Entry 3X1L (X-ray diffraction, 2.10 A resolution); this record covers chains E and J of the 10 polymer chains in the assembly.

== Chain E ==
Protein: Cmr4
Organism: Archaeoglobus fulgidus DSM 4304
UniProt: O28416 (O28416_ARCFU); residue numbers follow UniProt; this construct covers 1-355
Amino-acid sequence (357 residues; each row starts with the number of its first residue; numbers below 1 keep their minus sign (Met-1 is residue -1)):
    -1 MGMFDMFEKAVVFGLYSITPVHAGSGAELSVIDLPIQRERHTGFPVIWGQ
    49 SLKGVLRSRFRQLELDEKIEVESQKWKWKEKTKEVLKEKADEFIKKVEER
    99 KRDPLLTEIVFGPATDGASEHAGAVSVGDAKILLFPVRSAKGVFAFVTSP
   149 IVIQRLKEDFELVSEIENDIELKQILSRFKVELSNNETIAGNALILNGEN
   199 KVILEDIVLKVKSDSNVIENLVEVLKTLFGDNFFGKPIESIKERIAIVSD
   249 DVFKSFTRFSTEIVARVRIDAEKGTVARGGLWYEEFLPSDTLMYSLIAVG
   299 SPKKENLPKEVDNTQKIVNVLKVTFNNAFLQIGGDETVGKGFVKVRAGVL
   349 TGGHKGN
Not modelled in the structure: -1 to 2, 70, 167-178, 303-304, 348-355
Sequence notes: expression tag (-1 to 0)

== Chain J ==
Molecule: 31-nt DNA strand
Sequence (31 nucleotides; numbered 1 to 31; the number before each row is that of its first residue):
     1 TGCTCTCAGCCGCAAGGACCGCATACTACAA
Not modelled in the structure: 1-9

== Interface between chain E and chain J ==
Residue-residue contacts (7):
  Ala116(E) with DA23(J), base contact
  Ser117(E) with DT24(J), sugar contact
  Arg276(E) with DA14(J), phosphate contact
  Gly277(E) with DA14(J), hydrogen bond to the phosphate; DA15(J), sugar contact
  Leu279(E) with DC13(J), base contact
  Trp280(E) with DA15(J), stacking on the base
Also at the interface, not in a pair above, chain E (9 interface residues in all): Asp31, Leu32, Thr113

== Summary ==
The interface between chain E and chain J involves 9 residues on one side and 5 on the other; the contacts
include 1 hydrogen bond and 1 aromatic stacking contact. Its one hydrogen-bonded contact is Gly277(E)-DA14(J).
Chain E is Cmr4 (Archaeoglobus fulgidus DSM 4304) and chain J is a 31-nt DNA strand; the structure, Crystal
Structure of the CRISPR-Cas RNA Silencing Cmr Complex Bound to a Target Analog, was determined by X-ray
diffraction.
